Entry 9FQS (X-ray diffraction, 1.78 A resolution); this record covers chain A.

[Chain A]
Molecule: Epidermal growth factor receptor
From: Homo sapiens
Notes: EC 2.7.10.1
UniProtKB: P00533 (EGFR_HUMAN); residues 695-1022 here = UniProt positions 695-1022
Chain sequence (338 residues; numbered 694 to 1028 plus 3 insertion-coded residues; the number before each row is that of its first residue; a row labelled like 770A-770C holds insertion residues (770A, then the next letters in order)):
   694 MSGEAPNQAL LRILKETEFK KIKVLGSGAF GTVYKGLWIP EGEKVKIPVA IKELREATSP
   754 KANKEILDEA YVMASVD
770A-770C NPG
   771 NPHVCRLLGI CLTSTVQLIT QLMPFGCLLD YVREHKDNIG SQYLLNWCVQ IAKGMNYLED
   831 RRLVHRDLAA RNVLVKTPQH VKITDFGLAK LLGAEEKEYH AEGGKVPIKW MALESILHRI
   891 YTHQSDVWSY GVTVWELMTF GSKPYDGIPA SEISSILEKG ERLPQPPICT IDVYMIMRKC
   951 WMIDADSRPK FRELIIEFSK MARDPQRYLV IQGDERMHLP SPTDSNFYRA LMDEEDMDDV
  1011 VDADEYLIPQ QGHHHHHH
Unresolved in the structure: 694-700, 750-754, 1003-1014, 1020-1028
Construct notes: initiating methionine (694); insertion (770A-770C); engineered mutation Arg948 (Val in P00533); expression tag (1023-1028)
Glycans and other covalent adducts: compound A1IE0 linked to Cys797
Residues lining bound ligands: A1IE0 (3-[(3-fluoranyl-2-methoxy-phenyl)amino]-2-[3-[2-[(2R)-1-propanoylpyrrolidin-2-yl]ethynyl]pyridin-4-yl]-1,5,6,7-tetrahydropyrrolo[3,2-c]pyridin-4-one): Leu718, Gly719, Phe723, Val726, Ala743, Ile744, Lys745, Glu762, Met766, Cys775, Leu777, Leu788, Ile789, Thr790, Gln791, Leu792, Met793, Asp800, Arg841, Asn842, Leu844, Thr854, Asp855
UniProt features mapped onto this chain:
  - active site: Asp837 (Proton acceptor)
  - binding site (ATP): Leu718 to Val726, Lys745, Thr790, Gln791, Asp855
  - site: Tyr1016 (Important for interaction with PIK3C2B)
  - modified residue: Ser695 (Phosphoserine), Lys745 (N6-(2-hydroxyisobutyryl)lysine), Tyr869 (Phosphotyrosine), Ser991 (Phosphoserine), Ser995 (Phosphoserine), Tyr998 (Phosphotyrosine), Tyr1016 (Phosphotyrosine)
  - cross-link (Glycyl lysine isopeptide (Lys-Gly)): Lys716 (interchain with G-Cter in ubiquitin), Lys737 (interchain with G-Cter in ubiquitin), Lys754 (interchain with G-Cter in ubiquitin), Lys757 (interchain with G-Cter in ubiquitin), Lys867 (interchain with G-Cter in ubiquitin), Lys929 (interchain with G-Cter in ubiquitin), Lys960 (interchain with G-Cter in ubiquitin), Lys970 (interchain with G-Cter in ubiquitin)
What the authors report for this chain:
  - binding site for A1IE0: Cys797

[Overview]
Covalently linked compound A1IE0: at Cys797. UniProt lists active-site residue Asp837 and 13 ATP-binding
residues. The paper reports a binding site for A1IE0 at Cys797.
Chain A is Epidermal growth factor receptor (Homo sapiens); the structure, EGFR Exon20 insertion mutant NPG
bound with Compound 39, was determined by X-ray diffraction together with 9FQP and 9FRD from the same study.
